Entry 7S4M (electron microscopy, 2.42 A resolution); this record covers chains B and I of the 12 polymer chains in the assembly.

Chain B:
Molecule: Particulate methane monooxygenase beta subunit
From: Methylocystis sp. ATCC 49242
Chain sequence (244 residues; numbered 9 to 252; the number before each row is that of its first residue):
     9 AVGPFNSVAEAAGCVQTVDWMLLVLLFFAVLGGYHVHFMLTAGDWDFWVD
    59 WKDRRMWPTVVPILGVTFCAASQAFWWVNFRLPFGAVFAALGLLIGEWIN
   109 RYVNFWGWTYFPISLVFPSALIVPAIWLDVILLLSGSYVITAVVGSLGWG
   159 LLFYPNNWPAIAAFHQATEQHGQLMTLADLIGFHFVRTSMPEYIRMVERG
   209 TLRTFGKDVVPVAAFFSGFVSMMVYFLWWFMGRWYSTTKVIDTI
Residues lining bound ligands:
  - 1,2-dihexanoyl-sn-glycero-3-phosphocholine (HXG), molecule 1: R62, L159, L160, Y162, P163, W166, K215, V218, P219
  - 1,2-dihexanoyl-sn-glycero-3-phosphocholine (HXG), molecule 2: S143, G144, S145, V147, I148
  - 1,2-dihexanoyl-sn-glycero-3-phosphocholine (HXG), molecule 3: Y146, V147, F234, L235, F238, R241, W242

Chain I:
Molecule: Particulate methane monooxygenase alpha subunit
From: Methylocystis sp. ATCC 49242
Chain sequence (388 residues; each row starts with the number of its first residue):
    29 HGEKSQQAFLRMRTLNWYDVQWSKTTVNVNEEMVLSGKVHVFSAWPQAVA
    79 NPRVSFLNAGEPGPVLVRTAQFIGEQFAPRSVSLEIGKDYAFSINLRGRR
   129 AGRWHVHAQINVEGGGPIIGPGQWIEIKGDMKDFTDPVTLLDGSTVDLEH
   179 YGISRVYAWHLPWMAVGAAWIFFWFVRKGIITSYIRVAEGKADDVIGDDD
   229 RRIGAIVLALTILATIVGYAVTNSTFPRTIPLQAGLQKPLTPIETEGTVG
   279 VGKENVTTELNGGVYKVPGRELTINVKVKNNTSQPLRLGEYTAAGLRFLN
   329 PDVFTTKPDFPDYLLADRGLSVDATPIAPGEAKEIVVKIQDARWDIERLS
   379 DLAYDTDSQIGGLLFFFSPDGKRYASEIGGPVIPKFVA
Ion coordination: Cu ion: H29, H133, H135
Residues lining bound ligands: 1,2-dihexanoyl-sn-glycero-3-phosphocholine (HXG): T243, I244, Y247

Chain B / chain I interface:
Pairs across the interface (34):
  R62(B) with Y382(I), hydrogen bond (side chain-backbone)
  E177(B) with I411(I)
  G180(B) with P409(I)
  Q181(B) with P409(I); I411(I)
  L182(B) with S386(I); I411(I); P412(I)
  E206(B) with T384(I)
  R207(B) with F37(I); Q75(I); A76(I); T384(I)
  G208(B) with Q35(I); A76(I); T384(I)
  T209(B) with Q35(I), hydrogen bond (backbone-side chain); L38(I)
  L210(B) with Q34(I), hydrogen bond (backbone-side chain); L38(I); V77(I), hydrophobic; G143(I); P145(I); I146(I), hydrophobic
  T212(B) with S33(I); Q34(I); Q35(I)
  F213(B) with S33(I)
  G214(B) with S33(I), hydrogen bond (backbone-backbone); R376(I)
  K215(B) with D379(I); Y382(I)
  D216(B) with Y382(I), hydrogen bond (backbone-side chain)
  V217(B) with Y382(I), hydrogen bond (backbone-side chain)
Other interface residues (no listed pair), chain B (18 interface residues in all): A175, R211
Other interface residues (no listed pair), chain I (22 interface residues in all): G144, V410, F414

Summary:
The interface between chain B and chain I involves 18 residues on one side and 22 on the other, with 6
hydrogen bonds. Polar pairs include R62(B)-Y382(I), T209(B)-Q35(I) and L210(B)-Q34(I). Chain B binds 3 copies
of 1,2-dihexanoyl-sn-glycero-3-phosphocholine. Chain I binds 1,2-dihexanoyl-sn-glycero-3-phosphocholine.
Chain B is Particulate methane monooxygenase beta subunit and chain I is Particulate methane monooxygenase
alpha subunit, both from Methylocystis sp. ATCC 49242; the structure, CryoEM structure of Methylocystis sp.
str. Rockwell pMMO in a POPC nanodisc at 2.42 Angstrom resolution, was determined by electron microscopy
together with 7S4H, 7S4I, 7S4J, 7S4K, 7S4L, 7T4O and 7T4P from the same study.
